Entry 8RJK (electron microscopy, 5.91 A resolution (low resolution: residue-level contacts below are approximate; hydrogen-bond / salt-bridge calls are withheld)); this record covers chains o and s of the 54 polymer chains in the assembly.

[Chain o (and s)]
Name: Citrate synthase
Organism: Synechococcus elongatus PCC 7942
Notes: chain s of this document is another copy of the same molecule, construct and numbering; everything in this record applies to it too
Reference sequence: Q31QM5 (Q31QM5_SYNE7); numbering as in UniProt (aligned over 1-386)
Chain sequence (394 residues; each row starts with the number of its first residue):
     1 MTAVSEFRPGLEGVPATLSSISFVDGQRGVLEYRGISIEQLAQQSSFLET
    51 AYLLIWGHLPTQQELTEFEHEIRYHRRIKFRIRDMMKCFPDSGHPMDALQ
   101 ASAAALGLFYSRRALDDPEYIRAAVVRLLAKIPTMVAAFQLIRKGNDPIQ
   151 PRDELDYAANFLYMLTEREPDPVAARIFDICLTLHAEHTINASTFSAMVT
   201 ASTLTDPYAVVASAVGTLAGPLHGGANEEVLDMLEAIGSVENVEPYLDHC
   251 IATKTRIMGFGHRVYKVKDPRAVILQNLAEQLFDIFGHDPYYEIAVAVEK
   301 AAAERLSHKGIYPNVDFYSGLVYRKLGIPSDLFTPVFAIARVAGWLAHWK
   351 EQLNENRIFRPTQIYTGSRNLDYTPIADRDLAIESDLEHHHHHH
Disordered / not traced: 1-20, 46, 113-118, 220-225, 239, 262-269, 287-289, 307-312, 356-394
Construct notes: engineered mutation R369 (His in Q31QM5); expression tag (387-394)
What the authors report for this chain:
  - mutagenesis - L18Q: unchanged catalytic activity on saturating substrate conditions

[Interface between chain o and chain s]
Contacting residue pairs - 6 pairs, chain o then chain s:
  D97(o) with L108(s)
  A101(o) with A104(s); A105(s)
  A104(o) with A101(s)
  A105(o) with A101(s)
  L108(o) with D97(s)
Also at the interface, not in a pair above, chain o (10 interface residues in all): M85, C88, Q100, G107, T205
Also at the interface, not in a pair above, chain s (12 interface residues in all): M85, C88, G93, A98, Q100, G107, A219

[Summary]
The interface between chain o and chain s involves 10 residues on one side and 12 on the other. The paper
reports that L18Q of chain o leaves catalytic activity on saturating substrate conditions unchanged.
Chain o and chain s are both Citrate synthase (Synechococcus elongatus PCC 7942); the structure, Pseudoatomic
model of a second-order Sierpinski triangle formed by the citrate synthase from Synechococcus elongatus, was
determined by electron microscopy (same publication as 8BP7, 8BEI, 8RJL and 8AN1).
